Entry 2UWR (X-ray diffraction, 1.34 A resolution); this record covers chain A.

== Chain A ==
Molecule: CD59 glycoprotein
From: Homo sapiens
UniProt: P13987 (CD59_HUMAN); residues 1-77 here correspond to UniProt positions 26-102 (UniProt number = residue number + 25)
Sequence (79 residues; numbered 0 to 78; the number before each row is that of its first residue; numbering starts at 0):
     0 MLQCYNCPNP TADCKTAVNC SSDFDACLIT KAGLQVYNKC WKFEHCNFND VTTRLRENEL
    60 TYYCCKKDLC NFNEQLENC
UniProt features mapped onto this chain:
  - lipidation: Asn77 (GPI-anchor amidated asparagine)
  - glycosylation: Asn18 (N-linked (GlcNAc...) asparagine), Lys41 (N-linked (Glc) (glycation) lysine), Thr51 (O-linked (GalNAc...) threonine), Thr52 (O-linked (GalNAc...) threonine)
Cystine bridges: Cys3-Cys26, Cys6-Cys13, Cys19-Cys39, Cys45-Cys63, Cys64-Cys69
Reported in the primary citation:
  - conformationally variable residues (side-chain flip): Glu43, Arg53, Arg55

== Overview ==
The paper reports conformational variability at Glu43, Arg53 and Arg55.
Chain A is CD59 glycoprotein (Homo sapiens); the structure, High resolution structure of human CD59, was
determined by X-ray diffraction (same publication as 2J8B and 2UX2).
